Entry 8EYS (X-ray diffraction, 2.20 A resolution); this record covers chains A and B.

== Chain A ==
Molecule: Tryptophan synthase alpha chain
Source organism: Salmonella typhimurium (strain LT2 / SGSC1412 / ATCC 700720)
Notes: EC 4.2.1.20
UniProt: P00929 (TRPA_SALTY); residue numbers follow UniProt; this construct covers 1-268
Sequence (268 residues; row label = number of the first residue in the row):
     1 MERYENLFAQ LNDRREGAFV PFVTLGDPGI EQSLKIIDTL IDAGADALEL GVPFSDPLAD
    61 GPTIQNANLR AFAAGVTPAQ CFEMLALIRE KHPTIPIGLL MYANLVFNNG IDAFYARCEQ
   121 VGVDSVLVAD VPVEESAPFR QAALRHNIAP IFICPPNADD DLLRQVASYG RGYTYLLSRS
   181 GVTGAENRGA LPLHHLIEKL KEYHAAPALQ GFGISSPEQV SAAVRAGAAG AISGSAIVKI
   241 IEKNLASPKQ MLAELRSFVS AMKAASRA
Disordered / not traced: 178-189, 268
Swiss-Prot annotation at these positions:
  - active site (Proton acceptor): E49, D60
What the authors report for this chain:
  - conformationally variable residues (side-chain flip): E49
  - catalytic residues: E49
  - catalytic residues: D60 (proposed by the authors, not directly observed)

== Chain B ==
Molecule: Tryptophan synthase beta chain
Source organism: Salmonella typhimurium (strain LT2 / SGSC1412 / ATCC 700720)
Notes: EC 4.2.1.20
UniProt: P0A2K1 (TRPB_SALTY); numbering as in UniProt (aligned over 1-397)
Sequence (397 residues; numbered 1 to 397; the number before each row is that of its first residue):
     1 MTTLLNPYFG EFGGMYVPQI LMPALNQLEE AFVSAQKDPE FQAQFADLLK NYAGRPTALT
    61 KCQNITAGTR TTLYLKREDL LHGGAHKTNQ VLGQALLAKR MGKSEIIAET GAGQHGVASA
   121 LASALLGLKC RIYMGAKDVE RQSPNVFRMR LMGAEVIPVH SGSATLKDAC NEALRDWSGS
   181 YETAHYMLGT AAGPHPYPTI VREFQRMIGE ETKAQILDKE GRLPDAVIAC VGGGSNAIGM
   241 FADFINDTSV GLIGVEPGGH GIETGEHGAP LKHGRVGIYF GMKAPMMQTA DGQIEESYSI
   301 SAGLDFPSVG PQHAYLNSIG RADYVSITDD EALEAFKTLC RHEGIIPALE SSHALAHALK
   361 MMREQPEKEQ LLVVNLSGRG DKDIFTVHDI LKARGEI
Disordered / not traced: 1, 397
Modified positions: K87 ((2S)-2-amino-6-[[3-hydroxy-2-methyl-5-(phosphonooxymethyl)pyridin-4-yl]methylideneamino]hexanoic acid; LLP)
Swiss-Prot annotation at these positions:
  - modified residue: K87 (N6-(pyridoxal phosphate)lysine)

== Chain A / chain B interface ==
Contacting residue pairs - 52 pairs, chain A then chain B:
  P53(A) - Q293(B)
  F54(A) - G292(B)
  F54(A) - Q293(B)
  S55(A) - Q293(B)  hydrogen bond (backbone-side chain)
  S55(A) - I294(B)  hydrogen bond (side chain-backbone)
  D56(A) - K167(B)  salt bridge
  D56(A) - N171(B)
  D56(A) - Y279(B)
  D56(A) - I294(B)
  L58(A) - P18(B)
  L58(A) - N171(B)
  L58(A) - L174(B)  hydrophobic
  A59(A) - P18(B)  hydrophobic
  L69(A) - G162(B)
  F72(A) - Q293(B)
  P78(A) - D291(B)
  A103(A) - I278(B)  hydrophobic
  N104(A) - G277(B)
  N104(A) - I278(B)  hydrogen bond (side chain-backbone)
  N104(A) - Q288(B)  hydrogen bond
  N104(A) - G292(B)  hydrogen bond (side chain-backbone)
  L105(A) - D291(B)
  L105(A) - G292(B)
  F107(A) - V276(B)
  F107(A) - I278(B)  hydrophobic
  F107(A) - K283(B)
  N108(A) - R275(B)  hydrogen bond
  N108(A) - Q288(B)
  N108(A) - A290(B)  hydrogen bond (side chain-backbone)
  N108(A) - D291(B)
  N108(A) - G292(B)
  A129(A) - P18(B)
  D130(A) - Y16(B)
  D130(A) - V17(B)  hydrogen bond (backbone-backbone)
  D130(A) - P18(B)
  P132(A) - M15(B)
  P132(A) - V17(B)
  P132(A) - Q19(B)
  P132(A) - M22(B)  hydrophobic
  V133(A) - Q19(B)  hydrogen bond (backbone-side chain)
  E134(A) - Q19(B)  hydrogen bond
  E135(A) - Y8(B)  hydrogen bond
  E135(A) - G14(B)
  E135(A) - M15(B)  hydrogen bond (side chain-backbone)
  E135(A) - Y16(B)
  P155(A) - Q19(B)
  P155(A) - I20(B)  hydrophobic
  P156(A) - I20(B)
  N157(A) - I20(B)  hydrogen bond (side chain-backbone)
  N157(A) - P23(B)
  N157(A) - Y181(B)  hydrogen bond
  L162(A) - Q19(B)
Also at the interface, not in a pair above, chain A (33 interface residues in all): D60, G61, P62, Q65, T77, N109, V131, F139, I153
Also at the interface, not in a pair above, chain B (32 interface residues in all): T2, D168, E172, R175, F280

== In short ==
33 residues of chain A face 32 of chain B across their interface, with 14 hydrogen bonds and 1 salt bridge.
Among the polar pairs are D56(A)-K167(B), S55(A)-Q293(B) and S55(A)-I294(B). Curated annotation (UniProt)
lists active-site residues E49(A) and D60(A) on chain A. The paper reports catalytic residues E49(A) and
D60(A); conformational variability at E49(A).
Here chain A is Tryptophan synthase alpha chain and chain B is Tryptophan synthase beta chain, both from
Salmonella typhimurium (strain LT2 / SGSC1412 / ATCC 700720). Entry 8EYS (X-ray crystal structure of
salmonella typhimurium Tryptophan synthase internal aldimine at pH 5.0) was determined by X-ray diffraction,
deposited together with 8EYP and 8EZC.
